8B6J - chains C and G of the 24 polymer chains in the assembly; structure by electron microscopy, 2.80 A resolution.

Chain C:
Protein: Apocytochrome b
Organism: Tetrahymena thermophila SB210
UniProtKB: Q950Z1 (Q950Z1_TETTH); residue numbers follow UniProt; this construct covers 1-426
Sequence (426 residues; numbered 1 to 426; the number before each row is that of its first residue):
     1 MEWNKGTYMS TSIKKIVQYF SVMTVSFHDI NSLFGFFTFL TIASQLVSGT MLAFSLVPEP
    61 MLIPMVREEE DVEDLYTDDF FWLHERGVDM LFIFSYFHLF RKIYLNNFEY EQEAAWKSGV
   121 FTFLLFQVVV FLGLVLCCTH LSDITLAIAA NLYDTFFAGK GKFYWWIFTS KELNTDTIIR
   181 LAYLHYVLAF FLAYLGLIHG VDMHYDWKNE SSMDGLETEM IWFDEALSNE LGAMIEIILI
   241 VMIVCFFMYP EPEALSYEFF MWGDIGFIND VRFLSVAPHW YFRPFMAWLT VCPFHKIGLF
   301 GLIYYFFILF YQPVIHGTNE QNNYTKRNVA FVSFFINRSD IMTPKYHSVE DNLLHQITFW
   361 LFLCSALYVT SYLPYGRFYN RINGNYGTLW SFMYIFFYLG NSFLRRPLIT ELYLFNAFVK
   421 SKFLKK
Metal / ion sites: heme Fe site 1: His84, His185; heme Fe site 2: His98, His199
Residues lining bound ligands:
  - heme (HEM), molecule 1: Ser32, Leu33, Gly35, Phe36, Thr38, Phe39, Ile42, Ser95, His98, Leu99, Lys102, Asn107, Gln112, Ala115, Trp116, Gly119, Val120, Thr122, Phe123, His199, Met203, Asp206, Trp207, Lys208
  - heme (HEM), molecule 2: Ile42, Gln45, Leu46, Gly49, Thr50, Leu52, Ala53, Leu56, Arg67, Phe81, His84, Glu85, Val88, Leu91, Phe126, Val129, Val130, Gly133, Leu134, Leu136, Cys137, His185, Tyr186, Ala189, Phe190, Leu192, His279, Tyr281
  - 1,2-diacyl-sn-glycero-3-phosphocholine (PC1), molecule 1: Met1, Glu2, Trp3, Phe121, Val128
  - 1,2-diacyl-sn-glycero-3-phosphocholine (PC1), molecule 2: Trp3, Ile303, Phe307
  - 1,2-diacyl-sn-glycero-3-phosphocholine (PC1), molecule 3: Leu40, Ser44, Val47, Trp82, Leu83, Arg86, Gly87, Met90, Met234, Val241, Met242, Ile243, Cys245, Phe246, Tyr249, Glu251, Ser256, Glu258
  - 1,2-diacyl-sn-glycero-3-phosphocholine (PC1), molecule 4: Leu75, Tyr76, Asp79, Phe80, Trp82, Leu83, Ile235, Ile238, Leu239, Met242
  - 1,2-diacyl-sn-glycero-3-phosphocholine (PC1), molecule 5: Ile93, Tyr96, Phe97, Phe100, Tyr249, Tyr257, Trp280, Arg283, Pro284, Phe285, Trp288, Leu302, Tyr305, Ala366, Leu367, Thr370, Ser371, Tyr372, Phe392, Ile395, Phe396
  - 1,2-diacyl-sn-glycero-3-phosphocholine (PC1), molecule 6: Gly161, Lys162, Phe163, Trp165, Trp166
  - 1,2-diacyl-sn-glycero-3-phosphocholine (PC1), molecule 7: Trp222, Phe223, Asp224, Leu227, Leu231
  - Ubiquinone-8 (UQ8), molecule 1: Tyr19, Phe20, Met23, Phe36, Phe39, Leu40, Leu197, Gly200, Val201, Met203, His204, Trp222, Glu230
  - Ubiquinone-8 (UQ8), molecule 2: Thr50, Phe54, Val128, Ala149, Leu152, Tyr153, Trp166, Ile167, Phe168, Arg180, Leu181, Tyr183, Leu184, Tyr186, Val187, Leu188, Phe190

Chain G:
Protein: UQCRTT1
Organism: Tetrahymena thermophila SB210
UniProtKB: Q23F81 (Q23F81_TETTS); numbering as in UniProt (aligned over 1-328)
Sequence (328 residues; row label = number of the first residue in the row):
     1 MVRLEKILWE QLVNVKAFSR QRVIGAPSKW YNENRTEWFK VAQHNAFNTG FSGVILRALE
    61 PLLAKFIYRW RLDIAHQRGL TLEDSLLFMD RELRRCYFFE TVARQNLHPY TVLFMKKRRA
   121 RYYKVERGLR GFYVPDWVRK EAEERQLSET VDNIFNWENF VYREYMSDMT PIGRWTSLSK
   181 ITPLDMFQYY GLFRNEAWDR FFYNEAFYES YSEKEKQEAN GNPFGKFNLQ TADGRAQFEK
   241 EVNTFIERYP FAVTKPGQKF DFTRFYALED LANKRDTSKY DPALLESVKN ELKQSAALPA
   301 DNGANKTKKS KPILPDWLQP KFGKAFQA
Not modelled in the structure: 1
Residues lining bound ligands:
  - 1,2-diacyl-sn-glycero-3-phosphocholine (PC1), molecule 1: Trp175, Met186, Phe187, Tyr189
  - 1,2-diacyl-sn-glycero-3-phosphocholine (PC1), molecule 2: Pro183, Met186, Phe187

Chain C / chain G interface:
Contacting residue pairs - 140 pairs, chain C then chain G:
  Trp3(C) with Met186(G), hydrophobic
  Asn4(C) with Ser179(G), hydrogen bond (side chain-backbone)
  Lys5(C) with Ser179(G), hydrogen bond (backbone-side chain)
  Gly6(C) with Ser179(G)
  Phe27(C) with Arg127(G)
  Asp29(C) with Arg130(G), salt bridge
  Tyr110(C) with Cys96(G), hydrogen bond; Tyr97(G), hydrogen bond (side chain-backbone); Phe98(G)
  Glu111(C) with Arg91(G), salt bridge; Arg95(G)
  Ala114(C) with Leu178(G)
  Lys117(C) with Asp185(G); Gln188(G), hydrogen bond
  Ser118(C) with Lys180(G)
  Phe121(C) with Thr182(G)
  Asp202(C) with Lys180(G), salt bridge
  Tyr205(C) with Arg95(G), hydrogen bond (backbone-side chain)
  Asp206(C) with Arg94(G); Arg95(G)
  Lys208(C) with Arg94(G)
  Asn209(C) with Arg127(G), hydrogen bond
  Glu210(C) with Arg127(G); Arg130(G), salt bridge
  Ser211(C) with Asp90(G); Arg94(G), hydrogen bond (backbone-side chain)
  Ser212(C) with Arg78(G), hydrogen bond; Asp90(G); Tyr123(G)
  Met213(C) with Asp90(G); Arg94(G); Lys116(G); Arg119(G)
  Asp214(C) with Tyr123(G); Arg127(G), salt bridge
  Gly215(C) with Lys116(G); Ala120(G)
  Leu216(C) with Lys124(G)
  Phe307(C) with Leu184(G), hydrophobic
  Phe310(C) with Leu184(G), hydrophobic; Asp185(G)
  Tyr311(C) with Leu184(G), hydrogen bond (side chain-backbone); Gln188(G)
  Val314(C) with Gln188(G); Tyr190(G)
  Thr318(C) with Arg91(G)
  Asn319(C) with Arg194(G)
  Glu320(C) with Pro171(G)
  Gln321(C) with Tyr31(G), hydrogen bond; Arg194(G); Glu196(G), hydrogen bond
  Asn322(C) with Phe98(G); Met166(G)
  Asn323(C) with Arg35(G), hydrogen bond (backbone-side chain); Arg91(G)
  Tyr324(C) with Tyr31(G), hydrophobic; Arg35(G); Tyr162(G); Met166(G)
  Lys326(C) with Trp38(G); Asn195(G)
  Asn328(C) with Asn195(G), hydrogen bond
  Phe335(C) with Asn45(G); Ser52(G)
  Ile336(C) with Ala42(G), hydrophobic; Asn45(G), hydrogen bond (backbone-side chain); Tyr211(G)
  Asn337(C) with Glu215(G), hydrogen bond
  Arg338(C) with Glu33(G), salt bridge; Trp38(G); Glu209(G); Ser210(G); Tyr211(G)
  Ser339(C) with Glu209(G), hydrogen bond
  Asp340(C) with Trp38(G); Asn195(G), hydrogen bond
  Ile341(C) with Trp38(G), hydrophobic
  Met342(C) with Arg35(G); Trp38(G); Phe39(G), hydrophobic
  Thr343(C) with Arg35(G), hydrogen bond (backbone-side chain)
  Pro344(C) with Arg35(G)
  Lys345(C) with Arg35(G); Met89(G); Glu158(G), salt bridge
  Tyr346(C) with Arg71(G), hydrogen bond (backbone-side chain); Leu86(G), hydrogen bond (side chain-backbone); Ile154(G)
  His347(C) with Met89(G)
  Ser348(C) with Arg71(G), hydrogen bond
  Glu350(C) with Ile74(G); Arg78(G), salt bridge
  Asp351(C) with Trp70(G); Arg71(G); Ile74(G)
  Asn352(C) with Arg71(G)
  Leu353(C) with Phe66(G), hydrophobic; Trp70(G), hydrophobic
  Leu408(C) with Phe39(G), hydrophobic
  Thr410(C) with Arg71(G)
  Glu411(C) with Arg35(G), salt bridge; Phe39(G)
  Leu412(C) with Ala42(G); Gln43(G); Ala46(G), hydrophobic; Phe47(G), hydrophobic
  Tyr413(C) with Phe47(G), hydrophobic; Leu63(G), hydrophobic; Ala64(G), hydrogen bond (side chain-backbone); Tyr249(G), hydrogen bond
  Phe415(C) with Phe39(G), hydrophobic
  Asn416(C) with Gln43(G), hydrogen bond; Phe47(G)
  Ala417(C) with Tyr249(G), hydrophobic
  Phe418(C) with Leu86(G), hydrophobic; Val151(G), hydrophobic; Phe155(G), hydrophobic
  Val419(C) with Pro223(G), hydrophobic
  Lys420(C) with Glu60(G), salt bridge; Pro223(G); Phe224(G); Phe245(G)
  Ser421(C) with Leu147(G); Val151(G); Val253(G)
  Lys422(C) with Phe155(G)
  Phe423(C) with Asn222(G); Pro223(G); Phe238(G), hydrophobic; Phe265(G); Glu269(G)
  Leu424(C) with Phe224(G), hydrophobic; Val242(G), hydrophobic; Phe245(G), hydrophobic; Val253(G), hydrophobic; Phe260(G); Phe265(G)
  Lys425(C) with Ser148(G)
  Lys426(C) with Leu268(G); Leu292(G)
Other interface residues (no listed pair), chain C (78 interface residues in all): Glu109, Glu113, Leu124, Leu354, Ile409, Leu414
Other interface residues (no listed pair), chain G (87 interface residues in all): Asn34, Thr36, Lys40, Asn48, Ile67, Tyr68, Ala75, Glu92, Leu93, Ile172, Arg174, Ser177, Ile181, Ala272

Overview:
78 residues of chain C and 87 residues of chain G are in contact, with 25 hydrogen bonds and 10 salt bridges.
Polar pairs include Asp29(C)-Arg130(G), Glu111(C)-Arg91(G) and Asp202(C)-Lys180(G). 2
1,2-diacyl-sn-glycero-3-phosphocholine molecules are bound between chain C and chain G.
Here chain C is Apocytochrome b and chain G is UQCRTT1, both from Tetrahymena thermophila SB210. Entry 8B6J
(Cryo-EM structure of cytochrome bc1 complex (complex-III) from respiratory supercomplex of Tetrahymena
thermophila) was determined by electron microscopy together with 8B6F and 8B6H from the same study.
